PDB entry 8TGO | X-ray diffraction, 5.75 A resolution (low resolution: residue-level contacts below are approximate; hydrogen-bond / salt-bridge calls are withheld) | chains B and D of the 15 polymer chains in the assembly

Chain B:
Protein: Envelope glycoprotein gp41
From: Human immunodeficiency virus 1
Reference sequence: Q2N0S6 (Q2N0S6_9HIV1); residues 512-664 here correspond to UniProt positions 509-661 (UniProt number = residue number - 3)
Chain sequence (164 residues; row label = number of the first residue in the row):
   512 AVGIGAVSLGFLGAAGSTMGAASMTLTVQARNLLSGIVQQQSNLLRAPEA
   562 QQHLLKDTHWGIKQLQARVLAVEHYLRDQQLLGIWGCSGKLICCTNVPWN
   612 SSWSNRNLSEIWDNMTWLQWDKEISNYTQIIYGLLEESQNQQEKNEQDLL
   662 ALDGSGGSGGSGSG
Unresolved in the structure: 512-518, 550-571, 664-675
Differences from the reference sequence: conflict Ser519 (Phe516 in Q2N0S6), Pro559 (Ile556 in Q2N0S6), Asp568 (Leu565 in Q2N0S6), His570 (Val567 in Q2N0S6), His585 (Arg582 in Q2N0S6), Cys605 (Thr602 in Q2N0S6); expression tag (665-675)
Cystine bridges: Cys598-Cys604
Covalent attachments: N-acetylglucosamine (NAG) linked to Asn611, Asn625, Asn637

Chain D:
Protein: 35O22 scFv
From: Homo sapiens
Notes: antibody fragment or engineered binder
Chain sequence (286 residues; each row starts with the number of its first residue; note: 6 numbers in that range are skipped by the numbering (no residue carries them; nothing is unmodelled there); a row labelled like 128A-128Z holds insertion residues (128A, then the next letters in order)):
     1 QGQLVQSGATTTKPGSSVKISCKTSGYRFNFYHINWIRQTAGRGPEWMGW
    51 ISPYSGDKNLAPAFQDRVNMTTDTEVPVTSFTSTGAAYMEIRNLTSDDTG
   101 TYFCAKGLLRDGSSTWLPYLWGQGTLLT
128A-128Z VSSASTGGGGSGGGGSGGGGSGGGGS
129A-129B QS
   135 VLTQSASVSGSLGQSVTISCTGPNSVCCSHKSISWYQWPPGRAPTLIIYE
   185 DNERAPGISPRFSGYKSYWSAYLTISDLRPEDETTYYCCSYTHNSGCVFG
   235 TGTKVSVLGQSGGLVPRGSHHHHHHHHSRS
Unresolved in the structure: 128A-128Z, 129A-129B, 243-264
Cystine bridges: Cys22-Cys104, Cys154-Cys222, Cys223-Cys231
Covalent attachments: N-acetylglucosamine (NAG) linked to Asn69

Interface between chain B and chain D:
Residue-residue contacts (20; chain B residue first):
  Gly527(B) with Phe31(D); Arg110(D)
  Ser528(B) with Arg110(D)
  Thr529(B) with Arg110(D)
  Ser620(B) with Leu109(D)
  Glu621(B) with Pro190(D)
  Asp624(B) with Leu109(D); Arg110(D); Asp111(D); Gly112(D)
  Asn625(B) with Tyr32(D); Leu108(D); Leu109(D); Arg110(D)
  Thr627(B) with Phe31(D); Phe81(D); Arg110(D)
  Leu629(B) with Phe81(D)
  Gln630(B) with Phe81(D)
  Lys633(B) with Phe81(D)
Also at the interface, not in a pair above, chain B (12 interface residues in all): Met626
Also at the interface, not in a pair above, chain D (11 interface residues in all): Thr79, Tyr183

Summary:
Chain B and chain D form an interface of 12 and 11 residues respectively.
Here chain B is Envelope glycoprotein gp41 (Human immunodeficiency virus 1) and chain D is 35O22 scFv (Homo
sapiens). Entry 8TGO (Crystal structure of the BG505 triple tandem trimer gp140 HIV-1 Env in complex with
PGT124 and ...) was determined by X-ray diffraction.
